PDB entry 8VPK | electron microscopy, 2.63 A resolution | chains A and b of the 35 polymer chains in the assembly

# Chain A
Molecule: 23S ribosomal RNA
From: Mycolicibacterium smegmatis MC2 155
Sequence (3120 nucleotides; each row starts with the number of its first residue):
     1 UAAGUGUUUA AGGGCGCAUG GUGGAUGCCU UGGCACUGGG AGCCGAUGAA GGACGUAGGA
    61 GGCUGCGAUA AGCCUCGGGG AGCUGUCAAC CGAGCGUUGA UCCGAGGAUG UCCGAAUGGG
   121 GAAACCCGGC ACGAGUGAUG UCGUGUCACC AGGCGCUGAA UAUAUAGGCG UCUGGGGGGA
   181 ACGCGGGGAA GUGAAACAUC UCAGUACCCG UAGGAAGAGA AAACAAAAUG UGAUUCCGUG
   241 AGUAGUGGCG AGCGAAAGCG GAGGAUGGCU AAACCGUAUG CAUGUGAUAC CGGGUAGGGG
   301 UUGUGUGUGC GGGGUUGUGG GACCUAUCUU UCCGGCUCUA CCUGGCUGGA GGGCAGUGAG
   361 AAAAUGUUGU GGUUAGCGGA AAUGGCUUGG GAUGGCCUGC CGUAGACGGU GAGAGCCCGG
   421 UACGUGAAAA CCCGACGUCU GUCUUGAUGG UGUUCCCGAG UAGCAGCGGG CCCGUGGAAU
   481 CUGCUGUGAA UCUGCCGGGA CCACCCGGUA AGCCUGAAUA CUUCCCAGUG ACCGAUAGCG
   541 GAUUAGUACC GUGAGGGAAU GGUGAAAAGU ACCCCGGGAG GGGAGUGAAA GAGUACCUGA
   601 AACCGUGCGC UUACAAUCCG UCAGAGCCCU CGACGUGUCG UGGGGUGAUG GCGUGCCUUU
   661 UGAAGAAUGA GCCUGCGAGU CAGGGACAUG UCGCGAGGUU AACCCGGGUG GGGUAGCCGC
   721 AGCGAAAGCG AGUCUGAAUA GGGCGUAUCC ACACAAGAGU GUGUGGUGUA GUGGUGUGUU
   781 CUGGACCCGA AGCGGAGUGA UCUACCCAUG GCCAGGGUGA AGCGCGGGUA AGACCGCGUG
   841 GAGGCCCGAA CCCACUUAGG UUGAAGACUG AGGGGAUGAG CUGUGGGUAG GGGUGAAAGG
   901 CCAAUCAAAC UCCGUGAUAG CUGGUUCUCC CCGAAAUGCA UUUAGGUGCA GCGUCGCAUG
   961 UUUCUUGCCG GAGGUAGAGC UACUGGAUGG CCGAUGGGCC CCACAGGGUU ACUGACGUCA
  1021 GCCAAACUCC GAAUGCCGGU AAGUCCAAGA GUGCGGCAGU GAGACGGCGG GGGAUAAGCU
  1081 CCGUGCGUCG AGAGGGAAAC AGCCCAGAUC GCCGGCUAAG GCCCCUAAGC GUGUGCUAAG
  1141 UGGAAAAGGA UGUGCAGUCG CGAAGACAAC CAGGAGGUUG GCUUAGAAGC AGCCACCCUU
  1201 GAAAGAGUGC GUAAUAGCUC ACUGGUCAAG UGAUUGUGCG CCGAUAAUGU AGCGGGGCUC
  1261 AAGCACACCG CCGAAGCCGC GGCAGCCAAC GUGUUGGCUG GGUAGGGGAG CGUCCUGCAU
  1321 CCGGUGAAGC CGCCGAGUGA UCGAGUGGUG GAGGGUGUGG GAGUGAGAAU GCAGGCAUGA
  1381 GUAGCGAUUA GGCAAGUGAG AACCUUGCCC GCCGAAAGAC CAAGGGUUCC UGGGCCAGGC
  1441 CAGUCCGCCC AGGGUGAGUC GGGACCUAAG GCGAGGCCGA CAGGCGUAGU CGAUGGACAA
  1501 CGGGUUGAUA UUCCCGUACC CGUGUAUGUG CGUCCAUGAU GAAUCAGCGG UACUAACCAU
  1561 CCAAAACCAC CGUGACCGCA CCUUUCGGGG UGUGGCGUUG GUGGGGCUGC AUGGGACCUU
  1621 CGUUGGUAGU AGUCAAGCGA UGGGGUGACG CAGGAAGGUA GCCGUACCGG UCAGUGGUAA
  1681 UACCGGGGUA AGCCUGUAGG GAGUCAGAUA GGUAAAUCCG UCUGGCAUAU AUCCUGAGAG
  1741 GUGAUGCAUA GCCGAGUGAG GCGAAUUCGG UGAUCCUAUG CUGCCGAGAA AAGCCUCUAG
  1801 CGAGGACAUA CACGGCCCGU ACCCCAAACC AACACAGGUG GUCAGGUAGA GAAUACUAAG
  1861 GCGUACGAGU GAACUAUGGU UAAGGAACUC GGCAAAAUGC CCCCGUAACU UCGGGAGAAG
  1921 GGGGACCCAC AUGGCGUGUA AGCCUUUACG GCCCAAGCGU GAGUGGGUGG CACAAACCAG
  1981 UGAGAAGCGA CUGUUUACUA AAAACACAGG UCCGUGCGAA GUCGCAAGAC GAUGUAUACG
  2041 GACUGACGCC UGCCCGGUGC UGGAAGGUUA AGAGGACCCG UUAACUCCCU UUGGGGGUGA
  2101 AGCGGAGAAU UUAAGCCCCA GUAAACGGCG GUGGUAACUA UAACCAUCCU AAGGUAGCGA
  2161 AAUUCCUUGU CGGGUAAGUU CCGACCUGCA CGAAUGGCGU AACGACUUCU CAACUGUCUC
  2221 AACCAUAGAC UCGGCGAAAU UGCACUACGA GUAAAGAUGC UCGUUACGCG CGGCAGGACG
  2281 AAAAGACCCC GGGACCUUCA CUACAACUUG GUAUUGGUGC UCGAUACGGU UUGUGUAGGA
  2341 UAGGUGGGAG ACUGUGAAGC UCACACGCCA GUGUGGGUGG AGUCGUUGUU GAAAUACCAC
  2401 UCUGAUCGUA UUGGGCCUCU AACCUCGGAC CGUAUAUCCG GUUCAGGGAC AGUGCCUGGU
  2461 GGGUAGUUUA ACUGGGGCGG UUGCCUCCUA AAAUGUAACG GAGGCGCCCA AAGGUUCCCU
  2521 CAACCUGGAC GGCAAUCAGG UGUUGAGUGU AAGUGCACAA GGGAGCUUGA CUGCGAGACG
  2581 GACAUGUCGA GCAGGGACGA AAGUCGGGAC UAGUGAUCCG GCACCUCUGA GUGGAAGGGG
  2641 UGUCGCUCAA CGGAUAAAAG GUACCCCGGG GAUAACAGGC UGAUCUUCCC CAAGAGUCCA
  2701 UAUCGACGGG AUGGUUUGGC ACCUCGAUGU CGGCUCGUCG CAUCCUGGGG CUGGAGCAGG
  2761 UCCCAAGGGU UGGGCUGUUC GCCCAUUAAA GCGGCACGCG AGCUGGGUUU AGAACGUCGU
  2821 GAGACAGUUC GGUCUCUAUC CGCCGCGCGC GUCAGAAGCU UGAGGAAACC UGUCCCUAGU
  2881 ACGAGAGGAC CGGGACGGAC GAACCUCUGG UAUACCAGUU GUCCCACCAG GGGCACGGCU
  2941 GGAUAGCCAC GUUCGGACAG GAUAACCGCU GAAAGCAUCU AAGCGGGAAA CCUCUUCCAA
  3001 GACCAGGCUU CUCACCCUCU AGGAGGGAUA AGGCCCCCCG CAGACCACGG GAUUGAUAGA
  3061 CCAGACCUGG AAGCCUAGUA AUAGGUGCAG GGAACUGGCA CUAACCGGCC GAAAACUUAC
Not modelled in the structure: 1, 1546-1619, 2056-2152
Small-molecule neighbours: erythromycin a (ERY): U861, A2282, A2283, A2286, A2727, G2729, U2833, C2834, U2835
From the paper describing this entry:
  - binding site for erythromycin a: A2282, U2835

# Chain b
Protein: 50S ribosomal protein L32
From: Mycolicibacterium smegmatis MC2 155
UniProt: A0R3I9 (RL32_MYCS2); residues 1-57 here = UniProt positions 1-57
Chain sequence (57 residues; each row starts with the number of its first residue):
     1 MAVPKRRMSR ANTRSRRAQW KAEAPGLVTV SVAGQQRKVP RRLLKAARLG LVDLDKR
Not modelled in the structure: 1, 56-57

# Interface between chain A and chain b
Pairs across the interface - 89 pairs, chain A then chain b:
  A11(A) / Lys-21(b)  sugar contact
  G12(A) / Arg-14(b)  phosphate contact
  G12(A) / Ser-15(b)  sugar contact
  G12(A) / Ala-18(b)  sugar contact
  G12(A) / Lys-21(b)  phosphate contact
  G13(A) / Ala-11(b)  sugar contact
  G13(A) / Arg-14(b)  phosphate contact
  G13(A) / Ser-15(b)  sugar contact
  G14(A) / Arg-10(b)  phosphate contact
  G14(A) / Ala-11(b)  sugar contact
  G14(A) / Arg-14(b)  phosphate contact
  C604(A) / Arg-10(b)  salt bridge to the phosphate
  C604(A) / Arg-14(b)  salt bridge to the phosphate
  G605(A) / Arg-14(b)  salt bridge to the phosphate
  G671(A) / Arg-7(b)  hydrogen bond to the sugar
  C672(A) / Arg-7(b)  hydrogen bond to the sugar
  A1377(A) / Arg-7(b)  hydrogen bond to the sugar
  U1378(A) / Arg-7(b)  sugar contact
  U1378(A) / Met-8(b)  hydrogen bond to the sugar
  U1378(A) / Thr-13(b)  hydrogen bond to the phosphate
  U1378(A) / Arg-17(b)  salt bridge to the phosphate
  G1379(A) / Pro-4(b)  sugar contact
  G1379(A) / Met-8(b)  phosphate contact
  G1379(A) / Thr-13(b)  hydrogen bond to the phosphate
  G1379(A) / Arg-16(b)  salt bridge to the phosphate
  G1379(A) / Arg-17(b)  salt bridge to the phosphate
  A1380(A) / Arg-16(b)  sugar contact
  A1380(A) / Arg-17(b)  sugar contact
  G1381(A) / Arg-16(b)  salt bridge to the phosphate
  G1381(A) / Arg-17(b)  salt bridge to the phosphate
  G1381(A) / Trp-20(b)  base contact
  A2239(A) / Ala-2(b)  base contact
  A2239(A) / Val-3(b)  base contact
  A2239(A) / Pro-4(b)  base contact
  U2240(A) / Val-3(b)  sugar contact
  U2240(A) / Pro-4(b)  hydrogen bond to the sugar
  U2240(A) / Lys-5(b)  sugar contact
  U2241(A) / Lys-5(b)  sugar contact
  U2241(A) / Arg-6(b)  sugar contact
  U2241(A) / Arg-7(b)  hydrogen bond to the sugar
  C2243(A) / Arg-6(b)  base contact
  C2243(A) / Arg-7(b)  phosphate contact
  A2244(A) / Arg-6(b)  base contact
  A2244(A) / Ser-9(b)  phosphate contact
  A2244(A) / Asn-12(b)  sugar contact
  C2245(A) / Ser-9(b)  hydrogen bond to the phosphate
  C2245(A) / Ala-11(b)  phosphate contact
  C2245(A) / Asn-12(b)  sugar contact
  U2246(A) / Arg-6(b)  base contact
  U2246(A) / Asn-12(b)  hydrogen bond to the phosphate
  C2269(A) / Ser-15(b)  hydrogen bond to the phosphate
  C2269(A) / Arg-16(b)  phosphate contact
  C2269(A) / Gln-19(b)  hydrogen bond to the sugar
  G2270(A) / Asn-12(b)  phosphate contact
  G2270(A) / Ser-15(b)  hydrogen bond to the phosphate
  G2270(A) / Arg-16(b)  phosphate contact
  G2270(A) / Gln-19(b)  hydrogen bond to the sugar
  C2271(A) / Arg-16(b)  phosphate contact
  A2278(A) / Lys-5(b)  base contact
  C2279(A) / Lys-5(b)  salt bridge to the phosphate
  G2280(A) / Ala-2(b)  base contact
  G2280(A) / Lys-5(b)  hydrogen bond to the phosphate
  A2281(A) / Val-3(b)  sugar contact
  A2281(A) / Lys-5(b)  salt bridge to the phosphate
  A2801(A) / Ala-2(b)  base contact
  A2838(A) / Ala-2(b)  sugar contact
  U2839(A) / Ala-2(b)  base contact
  U2839(A) / Val-3(b)  base contact
  U2839(A) / Pro-4(b)  base contact
  U2839(A) / Lys-5(b)  base contact
  U2839(A) / Met-8(b)  sugar contact
  C3036(A) / Arg-41(b)  hydrogen bond to the base
  C3036(A) / Arg-42(b)  hydrogen bond to the sugar
  C3037(A) / Arg-42(b)  salt bridge to the phosphate
  A3052(A) / Arg-41(b)  base contact
  A3103(A) / Lys-45(b)  salt bridge to the phosphate
  A3104(A) / Lys-45(b)  salt bridge to the phosphate
  C3105(A) / Arg-41(b)  salt bridge to the phosphate
  C3105(A) / Leu-44(b)  sugar contact
  C3105(A) / Lys-45(b)  base contact
  C3105(A) / Arg-48(b)  hydrogen bond to the sugar
  C3106(A) / Arg-48(b)  hydrogen bond to the sugar
  G3107(A) / Val-28(b)  phosphate contact
  G3107(A) / Thr-29(b)  phosphate contact
  G3107(A) / Arg-41(b)  salt bridge to the phosphate
  G3107(A) / Leu-44(b)  sugar contact
  G3108(A) / Leu-27(b)  sugar contact
  G3108(A) / Val-28(b)  sugar contact
  G3108(A) / Thr-29(b)  hydrogen bond to the phosphate
Other interface residues (no listed pair), chain A (48 interface residues in all): C603, U1382, G2242, U2258, C2836, U2837, C2840, C3035, G3051
Other interface residues (no listed pair), chain b (29 interface residues in all): Glu-23

# In short
Chain A and chain b form an interface of 48 and 29 residues respectively; the contacts include 20 hydrogen
bonds and 15 salt bridges. Polar contacts include C3036(A)/Arg-41(b), G671(A)/Arg-7(b) and C672(A)/Arg-7(b).
Chain A binds erythromycin a. The paper reports a binding site for erythromycin a at A2282(A) and U2835(A).
Here chain A is 23S ribosomal RNA and chain b is 50S ribosomal protein L32, both from Mycolicibacterium
smegmatis MC2 155. Entry 8VPK (Structure of Mycobacterium smegmatis 50S ribosomal subunit bound to HflX and
erythromycin:50S-HflX-B-Ery) was determined by electron microscopy (same publication as 8VIO, 8VK0, 8VK7,
8VKI, 8VKW, 8VR4, 8VR8 and 8VRL).
